3LWH - chains A and C of the 3 polymer chains in the assembly; structure by X-ray diffraction, 1.90 A resolution.

# Chain A
Protein: Chromatin protein Cren7
From: Sulfolobus solfataricus
UniProt: Q97ZE3 (CREN7_SULSO); residue numbers follow UniProt; this construct covers 1-60
Sequence (60 residues; each row starts with the number of its first residue):
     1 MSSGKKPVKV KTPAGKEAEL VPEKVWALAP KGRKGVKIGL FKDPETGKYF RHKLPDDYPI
Not modelled in the structure: 1
UniProt features mapped onto this chain:
  - modified residue: Lys16 (N6-methyllysine)
  - mutagenesis: Lys24 (K24E: Slightly reduces the melting temperature of the protein. Slightly reduces affinity for calf thymus DNA and poly(dA-dT) oligonucleotides. Increases affinity for poly(dG-dC) oligonucleotide ...), Lys31 (K31E: Slightly reduces the melting temperature of the protein. Destabilizes complex with DNA. Slightly reduces affinity for calf thymus DNA and poly(dA-dT) oligonucleotides ...), Phe41 (F41A: Results in a significant protein misfolding, reduced thermostability, reduced ability to mediate DNA compaction and bridging ...), Lys42 (K42E: Slightly reduces the melting temperature of the protein. Slightly reduces affinity for calf thymus DNA and poly(dA-dT) oligonucleotides ...), Lys48 (K48E: Slightly reduces the melting temperature of the protein. Slightly reduces affinity for calf thymus DNA and poly(dA-dT) oligonucleotides ...)
From the paper describing this entry:
  - binding site for the 8-nt DNA strand: Lys24, Trp26, Leu28, Ala29, Pro30, Lys31, Leu40, Tyr49, Arg51
  - binding site for the 8-nt DNA strand (chain C): Arg33, Val36, Ile38, Lys53
  - conformationally variable residues (loop rearrangement): Ala29 to Gly35
  - mutagenesis - K24A, W26A, L28A (54-fold), K31A, R33A, R51A, K53A (24-fold): decreased binding to DNA
  - post-translational modification sites: Lys31 (citing earlier work)

# Chain C
Molecule: 8-nt DNA strand
Sequence (8 nucleotides; each row starts with the number of its first residue):
   109 GTAATTAC

# Interface between chain A and chain C
Contacting residue pairs (9; chain A residue first):
  Leu28(A) - DT113(C)  base contact
  Arg33(A) - DC116(C)  hydrogen bond to the phosphate
  Val36(A) - DT114(C)  sugar contact
  Val36(A) - DA115(C)  sugar contact
  Ile38(A) - DT113(C)  sugar contact
  Arg51(A) - DA112(C)  base contact
  Arg51(A) - DT113(C)  sugar contact
  Lys53(A) - DT114(C)  sugar contact
  Lys53(A) - DA115(C)  salt bridge to the phosphate
Also at the interface, not in a pair above, chain A (8 interface residues in all): Pro30, His52
Also at the interface, not in a pair above, chain C (6 interface residues in all): DA111

# Summary
The interface between chain A and chain C involves 8 residues on one side and 6 on the other; the contacts
include 1 hydrogen bond and 1 salt bridge. Polar contacts include Arg33(A)-DC116(C) and Lys53(A)-DA115(C).
From the paper: a binding site for the 8-nt DNA strand at Lys24(A), Trp26(A) and Leu28(A) among others; K24A,
W26A and L28A of chain A, among others, reduce binding to DNA; 7 substitutions were tested in all.
Here chain A is Chromatin protein Cren7 (Sulfolobus solfataricus) and chain C is an 8-nt DNA strand. Entry
3LWH (Crystal structure of Cren7-dsDNA complex) was determined by X-ray diffraction, deposited together with
3LWI.
